PDB entry 6VOK | electron microscopy, 3.85 A resolution | chains B and d of the 9 polymer chains in the assembly

[Chain B]
Name: ATP synthase subunit alpha, chloroplastic
From: Spinacia oleracea
Notes: EC 7.1.2.2
UniProt: P06450 (ATPA_SPIOL); residues 1-507 here = UniProt positions 1-507
Sequence (507 residues; numbered 1 to 507; the number before each row is that of its first residue):
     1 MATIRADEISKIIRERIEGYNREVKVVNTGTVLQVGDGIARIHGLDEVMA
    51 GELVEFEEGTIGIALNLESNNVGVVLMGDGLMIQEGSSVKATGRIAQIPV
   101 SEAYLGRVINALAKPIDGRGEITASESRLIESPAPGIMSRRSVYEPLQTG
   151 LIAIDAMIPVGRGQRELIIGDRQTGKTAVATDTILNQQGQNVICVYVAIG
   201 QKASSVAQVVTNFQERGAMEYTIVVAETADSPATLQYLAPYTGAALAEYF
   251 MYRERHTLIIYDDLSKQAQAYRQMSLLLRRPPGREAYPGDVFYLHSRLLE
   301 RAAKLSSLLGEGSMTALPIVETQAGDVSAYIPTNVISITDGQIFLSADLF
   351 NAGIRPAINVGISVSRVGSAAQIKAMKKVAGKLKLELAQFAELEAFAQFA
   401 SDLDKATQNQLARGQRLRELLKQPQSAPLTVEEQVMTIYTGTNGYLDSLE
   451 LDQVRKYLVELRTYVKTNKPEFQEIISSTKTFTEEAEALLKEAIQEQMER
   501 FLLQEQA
Not modelled in the structure: 1-3, 505-507
Small-molecule neighbours:
  - ADP (adenosine-5'-diphosphate): Val364, Ser365, Arg366
  - ATP (adenosine-5'-triphosphate): Asp171, Arg172, Gln173, Thr174, Gly175, Lys176, Thr177, Ala178, Phe350, Arg355, Pro356, Gln423, Pro424, Gln425
Swiss-Prot annotation at these positions:
  - binding site (ATP): Gly170 to Thr177
  - site: Ser363 (Required for activity)

[Chain d]
Name: ATP synthase delta chain, chloroplastic
From: Spinacia oleracea
UniProt: P11402 (ATPD_SPIOL); numbering as in UniProt (aligned over 1-257)
Sequence (257 residues; row label = number of the first residue in the row):
     1 MAALQNPVALQSRTTTAVAALSTSSTTSTPKPFSLSFSSSTATFNPLRLK
    51 ILTASKLTAKPRGGALGTRMVDSTASRYASALADVADVTGTLEATNSDVE
   101 KLIRIFSEEPVYYFFANPVISIDNKRSVLDEIITTSGLQPHTANFINILI
   151 DSERINLVKEILNEFEDVFNKITGTEVAVVTSVVKLENDHLAQIAKGVQK
   201 ITGAKNVRIKTVIDPSLVAGFTIRYGNEGSKLVDMSVKKQLEEIAAQLEM
   251 DDVTLAV
Not modelled in the structure: 1-70, 250-257

[Interface between chain B and chain d]
Contacting residue pairs (23; chain B residue first):
  Ile4(B) - Thr74(d)
  Ile4(B) - Arg77(d)
  Ile4(B) - Arg154(d)
  Arg5(B) - Arg154(d)
  Glu8(B) - Arg77(d)  hydrogen bond (backbone-side chain)
  Glu8(B) - Tyr78(d)  hydrogen bond
  Glu8(B) - Arg154(d)  salt bridge
  Ser10(B) - Arg77(d)
  Ser10(B) - Ala81(d)
  Ile13(B) - Tyr78(d)  hydrophobic
  Ile13(B) - Ala81(d)  hydrophobic
  Arg14(B) - Asp84(d)  salt bridge
  Arg14(B) - Val85(d)
  Arg14(B) - Val88(d)
  Arg16(B) - Ile148(d)
  Ile17(B) - Val85(d)  hydrophobic
  Ile17(B) - Asn144(d)
  Ile17(B) - Phe145(d)
  Glu18(B) - Val85(d)
  Tyr20(B) - Asn144(d)
  Tyr20(B) - Asn147(d)
  Tyr20(B) - Ile148(d)  hydrophobic
  Tyr20(B) - Asp151(d)  hydrogen bond
Other interface residues (no listed pair), chain B (11 interface residues in all): Ile9

[Overview]
11 residues of chain B and 13 residues of chain d are in contact; the contacts include 3 hydrogen bonds and 2
salt bridges. Among the polar pairs are Glu8(B)-Arg154(d), Arg14(B)-Asp84(d) and Glu8(B)-Arg77(d). Bound to
chain B: ATP and ADP.
Here chain B is ATP synthase subunit alpha, chloroplastic and chain d is ATP synthase delta chain,
chloroplastic, both from Spinacia oleracea. Entry 6VOK (Chloroplast ATP synthase (R3, CF1)) was determined by
electron microscopy, deposited together with 6VM1, 6VM4, 6VMB, 6VMD, 6VMG, 6VOF and 8 further entries.
